PDB entry 8Q1I | electron microscopy, 3.53 A resolution | chains I and O of the 4 polymer chains in the assembly

# Chain I (and O)
Name: Tail sheath protein
Source organism: Staphylococcus phage 812
Notes: chain O of this document is another copy of the same molecule, construct and numbering; everything in this record applies to it too
UniProtKB: A0A0U1WZ79 (A0A0U1WZ79_9CAUD); residue numbers follow UniProt; this construct covers 1-587
Sequence (587 residues; row label = number of the first residue in the row):
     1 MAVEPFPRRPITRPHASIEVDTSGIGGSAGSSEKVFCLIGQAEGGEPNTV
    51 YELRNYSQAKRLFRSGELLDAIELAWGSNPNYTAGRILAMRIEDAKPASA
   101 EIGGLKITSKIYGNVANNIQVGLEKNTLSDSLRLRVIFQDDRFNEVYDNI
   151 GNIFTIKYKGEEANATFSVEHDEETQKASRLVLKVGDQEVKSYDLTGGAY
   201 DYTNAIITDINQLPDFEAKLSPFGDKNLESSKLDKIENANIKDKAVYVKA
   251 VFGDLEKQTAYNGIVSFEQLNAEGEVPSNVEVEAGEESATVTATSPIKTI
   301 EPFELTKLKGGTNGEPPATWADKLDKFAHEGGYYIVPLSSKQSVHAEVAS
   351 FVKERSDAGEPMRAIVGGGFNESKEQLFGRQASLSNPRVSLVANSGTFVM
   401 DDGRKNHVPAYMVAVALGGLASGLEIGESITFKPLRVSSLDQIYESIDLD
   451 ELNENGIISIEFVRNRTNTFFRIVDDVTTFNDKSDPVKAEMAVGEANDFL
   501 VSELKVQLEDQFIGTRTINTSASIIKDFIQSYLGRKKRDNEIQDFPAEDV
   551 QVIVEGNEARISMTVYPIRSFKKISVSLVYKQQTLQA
Disordered / not traced: 1, 96-314 (chain O: 1, 272-294)

# Chain I / chain O interface
Contacting residue pairs (24):
  Glu4(I) with Lys488(O), salt bridge
  Phe6(I) with Gly359(O); Val501(O), hydrophobic; Lys505(O)
  Pro7(I) with Asp357(O); Lys505(O)
  Arg8(I) with Asp357(O), salt bridge
  Arg9(I) with Asp357(O)
  His15(I) with Ile513(O)
  Ala16(I) with Lys505(O); Glu509(O)
  Ile18(I) with Val501(O)
  Val20(I) with Asn497(O)
  Thr22(I) with Asp485(O); Val487(O)
  Ile25(I) with Pro486(O), hydrophobic; Val487(O), hydrophobic
  Gly26(I) with Ser484(O); Pro486(O)
  Gly27(I) with Ser484(O), hydrogen bond (backbone-backbone)
  Arg54(I) with Asp450(O); Glu451(O); Glu454(O), salt bridge
  Asn55(I) with Ile447(O)
Other interface residues (no listed pair), chain I (18 interface residues in all): Ile11, Pro14, Gln58
Other interface residues (no listed pair), chain O (23 interface residues in all): Ser356, Ala358, Pro361, Ser502, Leu504, Leu508, Pro567

# In short
Chain I and chain O form an interface of 18 and 23 residues respectively, with 1 hydrogen bond and 3 salt
bridges. Among the polar pairs are Glu4(I)-Lys488(O), Arg8(I)-Asp357(O) and Arg54(I)-Glu454(O).
Both chains are Tail sheath protein (Staphylococcus phage 812). Entry 8Q1I (Neck-tail junction of phage 812
after tail contraction (C6)) was determined by electron microscopy together with 8Q01, 8Q7D, 8QEK, 8QEM, 8QJE,
8QKH, 8R5G and 8R69 from the same study.
